Entry 1BO5 (X-ray diffraction, 3.20 A resolution); this record covers chains O and Z.

== Chain O (and Z) ==
Protein: Protein (glycerol kinase)
Organism: Escherichia coli
Notes: EC 2.7.1.30; chain Z of this document is another copy of the same molecule, construct and numbering; everything in this record applies to it too
UniProtKB: P0A6F3 (GLPK_ECOLI); residues 1-501 here correspond to UniProt positions 2-502 (UniProt number = residue number + 1)
Sequence (501 residues; numbered 1 to 501; the number before each row is that of its first residue):
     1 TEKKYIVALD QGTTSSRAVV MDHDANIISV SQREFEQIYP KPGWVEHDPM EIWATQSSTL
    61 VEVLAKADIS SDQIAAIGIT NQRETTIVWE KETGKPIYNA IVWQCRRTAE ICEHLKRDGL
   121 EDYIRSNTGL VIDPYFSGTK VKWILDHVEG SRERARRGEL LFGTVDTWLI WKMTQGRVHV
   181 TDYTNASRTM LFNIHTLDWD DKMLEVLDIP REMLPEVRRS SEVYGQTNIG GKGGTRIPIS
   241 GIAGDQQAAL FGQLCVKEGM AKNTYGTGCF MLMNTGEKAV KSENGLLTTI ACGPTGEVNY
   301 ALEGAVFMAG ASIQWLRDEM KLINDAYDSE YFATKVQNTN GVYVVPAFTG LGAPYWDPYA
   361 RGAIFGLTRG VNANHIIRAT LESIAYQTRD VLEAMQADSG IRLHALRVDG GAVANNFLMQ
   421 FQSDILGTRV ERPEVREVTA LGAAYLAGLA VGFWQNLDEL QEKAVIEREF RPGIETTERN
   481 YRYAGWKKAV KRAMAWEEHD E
Unresolved in the structure: 1, 500-501
Residues lining bound ligands: 1,6-di-O-phosphono-beta-D-fructofuranose (FBP): N228, G233, G234, T235, R236

== Chain O / chain Z interface ==
Contacting residue pairs (5; chain O residue first):
  Y327(O) - Y331(Z)  hydrogen bond
  Y327(O) - K335(Z)  hydrogen bond
  Y331(O) - Y327(Z)  hydrogen bond
  Y331(O) - Y331(Z)
  K335(O) - Y327(Z)  hydrogen bond

== Overview ==
The chain O/chain Z interface involves 3 residues from each chain; the contacts include 4 hydrogen bonds.
Polar contacts include Y327(O)-Y331(Z) and Y327(O)-K335(Z). Bound to chain O:
1,6-di-O-phosphono-beta-D-fructofuranose.
Chain O and chain Z are both Protein (glycerol kinase) (Escherichia coli); the structure, Crystal structure of
the complex between escherichia coli glycerol kinase and the allosteric regulator fructose 1,6-bisphosphate,
was determined by X-ray diffraction, deposited together with 1BOT.
